Entry 6MWZ (X-ray diffraction, 1.66 A resolution); this record covers chains A and B of the 3 polymer chains in the assembly.

Chain A (and B):
Molecule: Transcriptional regulator LasR
Source organism: Pseudomonas aeruginosa (strain UCBPP-PA14)
Notes: chain B of this document is another copy of the same molecule, construct and numbering; everything in this record applies to it too
Reference sequence: A0A0H2Z901 (A0A0H2Z901_PSEAB); numbering as in UniProt (aligned over 1-239)
Amino-acid sequence (239 residues; row label = number of the first residue in the row):
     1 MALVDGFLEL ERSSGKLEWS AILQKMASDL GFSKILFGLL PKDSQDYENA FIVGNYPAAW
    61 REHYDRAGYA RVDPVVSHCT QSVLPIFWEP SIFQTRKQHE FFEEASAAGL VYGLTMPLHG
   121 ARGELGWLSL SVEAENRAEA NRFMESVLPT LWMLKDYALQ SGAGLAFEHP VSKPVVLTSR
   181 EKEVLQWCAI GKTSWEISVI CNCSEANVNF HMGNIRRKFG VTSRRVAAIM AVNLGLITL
Not modelled in the structure: 1-5, 168-239 (chain B: 1-6, 43-48, 168-239)
Differences from the reference sequence: conflict V75 (Thr in A0A0H2Z901), F93 (Tyr in A0A0H2Z901), W127 (Ala in A0A0H2Z901)
Small-molecule neighbours: K5M (4-[3-(methylsulfonyl)phenoxy]-N-[(1S,3S,5S)-2-oxobicyclo[3.1.0]hexan-3-yl]butanamide): L36, Y47, I52, Y56, W60, R61, E62, Y64, D73, V75, V76, W88, F93, F101, F102, A105, L110, T115, W127, S129
Reported in the primary citation:
  - binding site for K5M: W60
  - conformationally variable residues (side-chain flip): R61

Chain A / chain B interface:
Residue-residue contacts (38):
  T80(A) - A121(B)
  Q81(A) - A121(B)
  Q81(A) - R122(B)  hydrogen bond (backbone-side chain)
  Q81(A) - Q160(B)  hydrogen bond (backbone-side chain)
  S82(A) - A121(B)
  S82(A) - Q160(B)
  V83(A) - H119(B)
  V83(A) - D156(B)
  V83(A) - L159(B)  hydrophobic
  V83(A) - Q160(B)  hydrogen bond (backbone-side chain)
  L84(A) - D156(B)
  L84(A) - Y157(B)
  L84(A) - Q160(B)
  H119(A) - V83(B)
  H119(A) - H119(B)
  H119(A) - A121(B)
  A121(A) - T80(B)
  A121(A) - Q81(B)
  A121(A) - S82(B)
  A121(A) - H119(B)
  R122(A) - Q81(B)  hydrogen bond (side chain-backbone)
  W152(A) - W152(B)
  W152(A) - M153(B)  hydrophobic
  W152(A) - D156(B)  hydrogen bond
  W152(A) - Y157(B)  hydrophobic
  M153(A) - W152(B)  hydrophobic
  K155(A) - D156(B)  salt bridge
  D156(A) - V83(B)
  D156(A) - L84(B)
  D156(A) - W152(B)  hydrogen bond
  D156(A) - K155(B)  salt bridge
  Y157(A) - L84(B)
  Y157(A) - W152(B)  hydrophobic
  L159(A) - V83(B)  hydrophobic
  Q160(A) - Q81(B)  hydrogen bond (side chain-backbone)
  Q160(A) - S82(B)  hydrogen bond
  Q160(A) - V83(B)  hydrogen bond (side chain-backbone)
  Q160(A) - L84(B)
Also at the interface, not in a pair above, chain A (18 interface residues in all): C79, G120, P149
Also at the interface, not in a pair above, chain B (19 interface residues in all): E11, C79, G120, P149

Overview:
The interface between chain A and chain B involves 18 residues on one side and 19 on the other; the contacts
include 9 hydrogen bonds and 2 salt bridges. Polar contacts include K155(A)-D156(B), Q81(A)-R122(B) and
Q81(A)-Q160(B). Bound to chain A: compound K5M. From the paper: a binding site for K5M at W60(A);
conformational variability at R61(A).
Chain A and chain B are both Transcriptional regulator LasR (Pseudomonas aeruginosa (strain UCBPP-PA14)); the
structure, LasR LBD T75V/Y93F/A127W:BB0126, was determined by X-ray diffraction (same publication as 6MWL,
6MWW and 6MVM).
